Entry 8GPN (electron microscopy, 3.20 A resolution); this record covers chains A and J of the 11 polymer chains in the assembly.

# Chain A
Name: Histone H3.2
Source organism: Xenopus laevis
Notes: engineered mutation(s): K79 dimethylation
Reference sequence: P84233 (H32_XENLA); residues 0-135 here correspond to UniProt positions 1-136 (UniProt number = residue number + 1)
Sequence (136 residues; numbered 0 to 135; the number before each row is that of its first residue; numbering starts at 0):
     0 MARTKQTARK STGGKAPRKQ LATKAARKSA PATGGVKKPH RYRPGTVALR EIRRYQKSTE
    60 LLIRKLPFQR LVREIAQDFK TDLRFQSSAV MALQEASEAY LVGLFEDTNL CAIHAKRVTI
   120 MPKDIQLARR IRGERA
Not modelled in the structure: 0-36, 135
Modified positions: Lys79 (N-dimethyl-lysine; MLY)
Curated features (UniProtKB/Swiss-Prot):
  - modified residue: Arg2 (Asymmetric dimethylarginine), Thr3 (Phosphothreonine), Lys4 (Allysine), Gln5 (5-glutamyl dopamine), Thr6 (Phosphothreonine), Arg8 (Citrulline), Lys9 (N6,N6,N6-trimethyllysine), Ser10 (ADP-ribosylserine), Thr11 (Phosphothreonine), Lys14 (N6-(2-hydroxyisobutyryl)lysine), Arg17 (Asymmetric dimethylarginine), Lys18 (N6-(2-hydroxyisobutyryl)lysine), Lys23 (N6-(2-hydroxyisobutyryl)lysine), Arg26 (Citrulline), Lys27 (N6,N6,N6-trimethyllysine), Ser28 (ADP-ribosylserine), Lys36 (N6,N6,N6-trimethyllysine), Lys37 (N6-methyllysine), Tyr41 (Phosphotyrosine), Lys56 (N6,N6,N6-trimethyllysine) and 8 more in UniProt
  - lipidation: Cys110 (S-palmitoyl cysteine)

# Chain J
Molecule: 177-nt DNA strand
Sequence (177 nucleotides; each row starts with the number of its first residue; numbers below 1 keep their minus sign (DA-14 is residue -14)):
   -14 ATCTCCGGCA CTGGAACAGG ATGTATATAT GTGACACGTG CCTGGAGACT AGGGAGTAAT
    46 CCCCTTGGCG GTTAAAACGC GGGGGACAGC GCGTACGTGC GTTTAAGCGG TGCTAGAGCT
   106 GTCTACGACC AATTGAGCGG CCTCGGCACC GGGATTCTCC AGGGGATCCG GATGGAT
Not modelled in the structure: -14 to 0, 147-162

# Interface between chain A and chain J
Residue-residue contacts - 18 pairs, chain A then chain J:
  Arg40(A) with DT83(J), hydrogen bond to the base
  Tyr41(A) with DT7(J), sugar contact; DG84(J), hydrogen bond to the phosphate
  Pro43(A) with DT83(J), sugar contact
  Gly44(A) with DG82(J), phosphate contact; DT83(J), hydrogen bond to the phosphate
  Thr45(A) with DT83(J), phosphate contact
  Val46(A) with DT83(J), hydrogen bond to the phosphate; DG84(J), phosphate contact
  Ala47(A) with DT83(J), hydrogen bond to the phosphate
  Arg49(A) with DG8(J), phosphate contact
  Arg63(A) with DA91(J), phosphate contact; DG92(J), salt bridge to the phosphate
  Lys64(A) with DG92(J), hydrogen bond to the phosphate
  Leu65(A) with DG92(J), hydrogen bond to the phosphate
  Pro66(A) with DA91(J), sugar contact
  Arg69(A) with DA91(J), salt bridge to the phosphate
  Arg83(A) with DG101(J), sugar contact
Interface residues without a listed pair, chain A (17 interface residues in all): His39, Arg53, Lys56
Interface residues without a listed pair, chain J (12 interface residues in all): DG5, DT9, DA10, DA100

# In short
The interface between chain A and chain J involves 17 residues on one side and 12 on the other; the contacts
include 7 hydrogen bonds and 2 salt bridges. Among the polar pairs are Arg40(A)-DT83(J), Tyr41(A)-DG84(J) and
Gly44(A)-DT83(J).
Here chain A is Histone H3.2 (Xenopus laevis) and chain J is a 177-nt DNA strand. Entry 8GPN (Human menin in
complex with H3K79Me2 nucleosome) was determined by electron microscopy.
